PDB entry 3FNT | X-ray diffraction, 3.30 A resolution | chains A and I

# Chain A
Name: HAP protein
From: Plasmodium falciparum
Notes: fragment: Histo-aspartic protease (HAP)
UniProt: Q8IM15 (Q8IM15_PLAF7); the construct lacks a stretch of the UniProt sequence and is renumbered around it, so the offset changes along the chain: -5 to 96 = UniProt 120-221; 98-109 = UniProt 222-233; 110-195 = UniProt 236-321; 197-199 = UniProt 322-324; 5 more segments
Sequence (332 residues; row label = number of the first residue in the row; note: 9 numbers in that range are skipped by the numbering (no residue carries them; nothing is unmodelled there); a row labelled like 109A-109B holds insertion residues (109A, then the next letters in order); numbers below 1 keep their minus sign (Ser-5 is residue -5)):
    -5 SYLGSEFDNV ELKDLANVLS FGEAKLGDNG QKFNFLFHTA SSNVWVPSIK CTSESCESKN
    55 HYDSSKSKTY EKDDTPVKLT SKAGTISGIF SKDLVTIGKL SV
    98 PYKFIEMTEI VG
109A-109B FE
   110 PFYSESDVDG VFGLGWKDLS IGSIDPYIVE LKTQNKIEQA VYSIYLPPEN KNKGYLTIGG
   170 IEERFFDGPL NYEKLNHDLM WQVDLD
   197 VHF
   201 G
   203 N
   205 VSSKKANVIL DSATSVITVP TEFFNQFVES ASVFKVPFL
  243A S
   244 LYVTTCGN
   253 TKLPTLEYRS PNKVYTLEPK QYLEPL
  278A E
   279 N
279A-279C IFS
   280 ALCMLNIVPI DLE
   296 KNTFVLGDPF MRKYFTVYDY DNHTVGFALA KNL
Disordered / not traced: -5 to 1, 327-328
Disulfides: Cys45-Cys50, Cys249-Cys282
Reported in the primary citation:
  - conformationally variable residues (helix shift, loop rearrangement, side-chain flip): Trp39, Pro70 to Ile83, Thr225 to Ala235, Phe238 to Tyr245
  - binding site for Inhibitor, (IVA)VV(STA)A(STA) (chain I): Val12, His32, Lys76, Phe109A, Phe111, Met189, Asp215, Thr218, Ser219, Ile289, Leu291, Glu292
  - catalytic residues: His32, Asp215
  - catalytic residues: Ser35, Trp39, Thr218 (proposed by the authors, not directly observed)
  - specificity-determining residues: Phe111 (proposed by the authors, not directly observed)

# Chain I
Name: Inhibitor, (IVA)VV(STA)A(STA)
Sequence (6 residues; row label = number of the first residue in the row):
     1 XVVXAX
Modified positions: IVA (isovaleric acid) at position 1; STA (statine) at position 4; STA (statine) at position 6

# How chain A and chain I interact
Residue-residue contacts - 17 pairs, chain A then chain I:
  His32(A) with STA_4(I)
  Ala34(A) with STA_4(I)
  Lys76(A) with STA_4(I); Ala5(I); STA_6(I)
  Met189(A) with Ala5(I), hydrophobic
  Asp215(A) with STA_4(I)
  Ala217(A) with Val2(I); STA_4(I)
  Thr218(A) with Val2(I); Val3(I); STA_4(I), hydrogen bond (side chain-backbone)
  Ser219(A) with IVA_1(I), hydrogen bond (side chain-backbone); Val2(I), hydrogen bond (backbone-backbone)
  Leu291(A) with Ala5(I); STA_6(I)
  Glu292(A) with STA_6(I)
Also at the interface, not in a pair above, chain A (15 interface residues in all): Val12, Phe109A, Phe111, Ile213, Ile289

# Overview
15 residues of chain A and 6 residues of chain I are in contact; the contacts include 3 hydrogen bonds. Polar
pairs include Thr218(A)-STA_4(I), Ser219(A)-IVA_1(I) and Ser219(A)-Val2(I). The paper reports catalytic
residues His32(A), Asp215(A) and Ser35(A) among others; a binding site for Inhibitor, (IVA)VV(STA)A(STA)
(chain I) at Val12(A), His32(A) and Lys76(A) among others.
Chain A is HAP protein (Plasmodium falciparum) and chain I is Inhibitor, (IVA)VV(STA)A(STA); the structure,
Crystal structure of pepstatin A bound histo-aspartic protease (HAP) from Plasmodium falciparum, was
determined by X-ray diffraction (same publication as 3FNS and 3FNU).
